Entry 6ZLA (X-ray diffraction, 2.20 A resolution); this record covers chains A and B.

[Chain A (and B)]
Name: Epimerase domain-containing protein
From: Bacillus cereus
Notes: chain B of this document is another copy of the same molecule, construct and numbering; everything in this record applies to it too
Reference sequence: J8BY31 (J8BY31_BACCE); residue numbers follow UniProt; this construct covers 1-317
Sequence (327 residues; each row starts with the number of its first residue):
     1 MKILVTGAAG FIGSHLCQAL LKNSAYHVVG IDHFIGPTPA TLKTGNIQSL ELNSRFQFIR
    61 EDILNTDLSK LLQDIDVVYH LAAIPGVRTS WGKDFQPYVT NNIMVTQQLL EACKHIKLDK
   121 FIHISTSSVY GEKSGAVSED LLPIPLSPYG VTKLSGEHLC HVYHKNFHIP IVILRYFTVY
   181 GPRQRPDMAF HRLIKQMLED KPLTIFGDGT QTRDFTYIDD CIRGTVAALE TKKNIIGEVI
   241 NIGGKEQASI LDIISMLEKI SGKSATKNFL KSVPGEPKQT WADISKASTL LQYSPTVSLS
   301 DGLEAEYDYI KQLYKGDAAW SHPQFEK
Disordered / not traced: 87-90, 270-275, 322-327 (chain B: 87-90, 272-276, 316-327)
Sequence notes: expression tag (318-327)
Small-molecule neighbours: NAD (nicotinamide-adenine-dinucleotide): Gly7, Ala9, Gly10, Phe11, Ile12, Gly13, Ile31, Asp32, His33, Phe34, Ile35, Pro37, Lys43, Glu61, Asp62, Ile63, Leu81, Ala82, Ala83, Pro85, Asn101, Val105, Ile124, Ser125, Thr126, Tyr149, Lys153, Tyr176, Phe177, Thr178, Val179, Arg185, Met188
Reported in the primary citation:
  - binding site for NAD: Asp32, Lys43, Asp62, Asn101, Tyr149, Lys153, Arg185
  - catalytic residues: Thr126, Lys153 (proposed by the authors, not directly observed)
  - mutagenesis - R88A (8-fold): decreased catalytic activity

[How chain A and chain B interact]
Contacting residue pairs (57; chain A residue first):
  Trp91(A) - Val162(B)  hydrophobic
  Trp91(A) - Tyr163(B)
  Trp91(A) - Asn166(B)
  Trp91(A) - Phe167(B)  hydrophobic
  Gly92(A) - Gln107(B)  hydrogen bond (backbone-side chain)
  Gly92(A) - Glu111(B)
  Phe95(A) - Met104(B)  hydrophobic
  Phe95(A) - Gln107(B)
  Phe95(A) - Leu159(B)  hydrophobic
  Gln96(A) - Met104(B)
  Val99(A) - Val99(B)  hydrophobic
  Val99(A) - Met104(B)  hydrophobic
  Ile103(A) - Phe95(B)  hydrophobic
  Ile103(A) - Ile103(B)  hydrophobic
  Met104(A) - Phe95(B)  hydrophobic
  Met104(A) - Val99(B)  hydrophobic
  Gln107(A) - Gly92(B)  hydrogen bond (side chain-backbone)
  Gln107(A) - Phe95(B)
  Glu111(A) - Trp91(B)
  Glu111(A) - Gly92(B)  hydrogen bond (side chain-backbone)
  Glu132(A) - Lys165(B)  salt bridge
  Asp140(A) - Leu142(B)
  Leu141(A) - Leu142(B)
  Leu142(A) - Asp140(B)
  Leu142(A) - Leu141(B)
  Leu142(A) - Leu142(B)  hydrophobic
  Leu142(A) - Pro143(B)
  Pro143(A) - Leu142(B)
  Ile144(A) - His161(B)
  Pro145(A) - His158(B)
  Pro145(A) - Val162(B)
  Leu146(A) - Val162(B)
  Leu146(A) - Lys165(B)
  Leu146(A) - Asn166(B)  hydrogen bond (backbone-side chain)
  Ser147(A) - Val162(B)
  Val151(A) - Ser155(B)
  Val151(A) - His158(B)
  Val151(A) - Leu159(B)  hydrophobic
  Val151(A) - Val162(B)  hydrophobic
  Leu154(A) - His158(B)
  Ser155(A) - Val151(B)
  Ser155(A) - Ser155(B)  hydrogen bond
  His158(A) - Pro143(B)
  His158(A) - Pro145(B)
  His158(A) - Val151(B)
  His158(A) - Leu154(B)
  Leu159(A) - Phe95(B)  hydrophobic
  Val162(A) - Trp91(B)  hydrophobic
  Val162(A) - Pro145(B)
  Val162(A) - Leu146(B)
  Val162(A) - Ser147(B)
  Val162(A) - Val151(B)  hydrophobic
  Tyr163(A) - Trp91(B)
  Lys165(A) - Glu132(B)  salt bridge
  Lys165(A) - Leu146(B)
  Asn166(A) - Leu146(B)
  Glu276(A) - Lys165(B)  salt bridge
Other interface residues (no listed pair), chain A (32 interface residues in all): Gln108, Pro148, His161, Phe167
Other interface residues (no listed pair), chain B (30 interface residues in all): Gln96, Glu139, Ile144

[Overview]
The interface between chain A and chain B involves 32 residues on one side and 30 on the other, with 5
hydrogen bonds and 3 salt bridges. Polar pairs include Glu132(A)-Lys165(B), Glu276(A)-Lys165(B) and
Gly92(A)-Gln107(B). Bound to chain A: NAD. The paper reports catalytic residues Thr126(A) and Lys153(A); R88A
of chain A reduces catalytic activity.
Chain A and chain B are both Epimerase domain-containing protein (Bacillus cereus); the structure, Crystal
Structure of UDP-Glucuronic acid 4-epimerase from Bacillus cereus in complex with NAD, was determined by X-ray
diffraction, deposited together with 6ZL6, 6ZLD, 6ZLJ, 6ZLK and 6ZLL.
